Entry 6RKB (X-ray diffraction, 2.30 A resolution); this record covers chains A and B.

# Chain A (and B)
Name: Amine oxidase [flavin-containing] B
Source organism: Homo sapiens
Notes: EC 1.4.3.4; chain B of this document is another copy of the same molecule, construct and numbering; everything in this record applies to it too
UniProtKB: P27338 (AOFB_HUMAN); residues 1-520 here = UniProt positions 1-520
Amino-acid sequence (520 residues; row label = number of the first residue in the row):
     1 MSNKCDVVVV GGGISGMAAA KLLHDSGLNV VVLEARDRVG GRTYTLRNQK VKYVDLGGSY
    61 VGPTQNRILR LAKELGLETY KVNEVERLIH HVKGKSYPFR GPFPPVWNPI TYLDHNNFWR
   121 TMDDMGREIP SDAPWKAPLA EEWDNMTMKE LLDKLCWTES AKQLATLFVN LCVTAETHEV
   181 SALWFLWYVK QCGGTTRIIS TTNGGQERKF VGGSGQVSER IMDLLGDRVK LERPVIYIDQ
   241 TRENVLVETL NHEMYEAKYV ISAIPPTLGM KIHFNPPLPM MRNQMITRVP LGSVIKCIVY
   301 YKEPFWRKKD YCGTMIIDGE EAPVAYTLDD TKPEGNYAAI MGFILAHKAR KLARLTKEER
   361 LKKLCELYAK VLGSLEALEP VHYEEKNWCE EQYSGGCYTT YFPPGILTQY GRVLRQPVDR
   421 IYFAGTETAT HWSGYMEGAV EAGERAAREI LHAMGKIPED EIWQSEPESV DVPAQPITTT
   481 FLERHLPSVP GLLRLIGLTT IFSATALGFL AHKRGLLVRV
Disordered / not traced: 1-2, 502-520 (chain B: 1-2, 497-520)
Covalently attached groups: flavin-adenine dinucleotide (FAD) linked to Cys397
Small-molecule neighbours:
  - C15 (N-dodecyl-N,N-dimethyl-3-ammonio-1-propanesulfonate): Asp153, Lys154, Cys156, Trp157
  - FAD / K6Q: Val10, Gly11, Gly12, Gly13, Ile14, Ser15, Gly16, Leu33, Glu34, Ala35, Arg36, Gly40, Gly41, Arg42, Thr43, Leu56, Gly57, Gly58, Ser59, Tyr60, Pro104, Trp119, Leu164, Phe168, Leu171, Cys172, Ile198, Ile199, Gln206, Arg233, Pro234, Val235, Ala263, Ile264, Pro265, Leu268, Ile272, Val294, Lys296, Ile316, Tyr326, Phe343, Trp388, Tyr393, Tyr398, Gly425, Thr426, Gly434, Tyr435, Met436, Ala439
UniProt features mapped onto this chain:
  - site (Important for catalytic activity): Cys156, Cys365, His382
  - modified residue: Ser2 (N-acetylserine), Lys52 (N6-acetyllysine), Cys397 (S-8alpha-FAD cysteine)
  - mutagenesis: Cys5 (C5S: No loss of activity), Cys156 (C156S: Complete loss of activity), Thr158 (T158A: Dramatic loss of activity), Cys172 (C172S: No loss of activity), Cys192 (C192S: No loss of activity), Ile199 (I199F: Alters specificity towards synthetic inhibitors), Cys297 (C297S: No loss of activity), Cys312 (C312S: No loss of activity), Cys365 (C365S: Complete loss of activity), His382 (H382R: Significant loss of activity), Lys386 (K386M: No loss of activity), Cys389 (C389A: Complete loss of activity; C389S: No loss of activity), 2 further mutagenesis entries in UniProt
What the authors report for this chain:
  - binding site for the ligand K6Q: Ile199
  - conformationally variable residues (side-chain flip): Cys172, Tyr188

# Interface between chain A and chain B
Contacting residue pairs (84):
  Asn145(A) - Lys149(B)
  Asn145(A) - His178(B)  hydrogen bond
  Lys149(A) - Asn145(B)
  Glu150(A) - Glu150(B)
  His178(A) - Asn145(B)  hydrogen bond
  His178(A) - Pro404(B)
  His178(A) - Gly405(B)
  Glu179(A) - Pro404(B)
  Val235(A) - His273(B)
  Ile236(A) - Ile236(B)  hydrophobic
  Ile236(A) - His273(B)
  Tyr237(A) - Leu250(B)  hydrophobic
  Glu248(A) - His252(B)  salt bridge
  Leu250(A) - Tyr237(B)  hydrophobic
  His252(A) - Glu248(B)  salt bridge
  His252(A) - His252(B)
  Thr267(A) - Met270(B)
  Leu268(A) - Met270(B)  hydrophobic
  Met270(A) - Thr267(B)
  Met270(A) - Leu268(B)  hydrophobic
  Met270(A) - Met270(B)  hydrophobic
  Met270(A) - Lys271(B)  hydrogen bond (backbone-side chain)
  Lys271(A) - Met270(B)  hydrogen bond (side chain-backbone)
  Lys271(A) - Ile272(B)  hydrogen bond (side chain-backbone)
  Lys271(A) - His273(B)  hydrogen bond (backbone-side chain)
  Ile272(A) - Lys271(B)  hydrogen bond (backbone-side chain)
  His273(A) - Ile236(B)
  His273(A) - Lys271(B)  hydrogen bond (side chain-backbone)
  His273(A) - Gln392(B)
  His273(A) - Tyr393(B)  hydrogen bond
  Phe274(A) - Gln392(B)  hydrogen bond (backbone-side chain)
  Met280(A) - Ala353(B)  hydrophobic
  Met280(A) - Asn387(B)
  Met280(A) - Cys389(B)  hydrophobic
  Met281(A) - Arg350(B)
  Asn283(A) - Cys389(B)  hydrogen bond (side chain-backbone)
  Asn283(A) - Glu390(B)
  Asn283(A) - Glu391(B)  hydrogen bond (side chain-backbone)
  Asn283(A) - Gln392(B)
  Gln284(A) - Leu291(B)
  Gln284(A) - Gly292(B)  hydrogen bond (side chain-backbone)
  Gln284(A) - Ser293(B)  hydrogen bond
  Gln284(A) - Cys389(B)  hydrogen bond
  Gln284(A) - Gly395(B)  hydrogen bond (side chain-backbone)
  Gln284(A) - Gly396(B)
  Thr287(A) - Thr287(B)
  Thr287(A) - Pro290(B)
  Arg288(A) - Pro290(B)
  Arg288(A) - Leu291(B)  hydrogen bond (side chain-backbone)
  Arg288(A) - Ser293(B)
  Arg288(A) - Tyr401(B)
  Pro290(A) - Thr287(B)
  Pro290(A) - Arg288(B)
  Leu291(A) - Gln284(B)
  Leu291(A) - Arg288(B)  hydrogen bond (backbone-side chain)
  Gly292(A) - Gln284(B)  hydrogen bond (backbone-side chain)
  Ser293(A) - Gln284(B)  hydrogen bond
  Ser293(A) - Arg288(B)
  Ser293(A) - Tyr410(B)
  His347(A) - Gln409(B)
  Arg350(A) - Met281(B)
  Arg350(A) - Gln409(B)  hydrogen bond
  Arg350(A) - Tyr410(B)  hydrogen bond
  Ala353(A) - Met280(B)  hydrophobic
  Asn387(A) - Met280(B)  hydrogen bond
  Cys389(A) - Met280(B)  hydrophobic
  Cys389(A) - Asn283(B)  hydrogen bond (backbone-side chain)
  Cys389(A) - Gln284(B)  hydrogen bond
  Glu390(A) - Asn283(B)
  Glu391(A) - Asn283(B)  hydrogen bond (backbone-side chain)
  Gln392(A) - His273(B)
  Gln392(A) - Phe274(B)  hydrogen bond (side chain-backbone)
  Gln392(A) - Asn283(B)
  Tyr393(A) - His273(B)  hydrogen bond
  Gly395(A) - Gln284(B)  hydrogen bond (backbone-side chain)
  Gly396(A) - Gln284(B)
  Tyr401(A) - Arg288(B)
  Pro404(A) - His178(B)
  Pro404(A) - Glu179(B)
  Gly405(A) - His178(B)
  Gln409(A) - His347(B)
  Gln409(A) - Arg350(B)  hydrogen bond
  Tyr410(A) - Ser293(B)
  Tyr410(A) - Arg350(B)  hydrogen bond
Other interface residues (no listed pair), chain A (49 interface residues in all): Thr147, Pro234, Pro277, Leu278, Ile406
Other interface residues (no listed pair), chain B (49 interface residues in all): Thr147, Pro234, Val235, Pro277, Val289, Ile406

# Summary
Chain A and chain B each contribute 49 residues to their interface; the contacts include 31 hydrogen bonds and
2 salt bridges. Polar contacts include Glu248(A)-His252(B), Asn145(A)-His178(B) and Met270(A)-Lys271(B). Bound
to chain A: FAD / K6Q and compound C15. From the paper: a binding site for the ligand K6Q at Ile199(A);
conformational variability at Cys172(A) and Tyr188(A).
Chain A and chain B are both Amine oxidase [flavin-containing] B (Homo sapiens); the structure, Crystal
structure of human monoamine oxidase B in complex with styrylpiperidine analogue 1, was determined by X-ray
diffraction, deposited together with 6RKP and 6RLE.
